Entry 2HUM (X-ray diffraction, 2.35 A resolution); this record covers chains A and B.

Chain A (and B):
Molecule: Lysozyme
Organism: Enterobacteria phage T4
Notes: EC 3.2.1.17; chain B of this document is another copy of the same molecule, construct and numbering; everything in this record applies to it too
Reference sequence: P00720 (LYS_BPT4); residue numbers follow UniProt; this construct covers 1-164
Amino-acid sequence (164 residues; row label = number of the first residue in the row):
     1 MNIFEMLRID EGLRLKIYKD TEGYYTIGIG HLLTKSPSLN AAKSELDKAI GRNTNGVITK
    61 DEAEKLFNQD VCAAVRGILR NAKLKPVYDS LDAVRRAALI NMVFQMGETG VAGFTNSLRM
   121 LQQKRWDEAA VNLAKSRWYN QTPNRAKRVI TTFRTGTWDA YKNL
Differences from the reference sequence: engineered mutation T54 (Cys in P00720), C72 (Asp in P00720), A97 (Cys in P00720)
Swiss-Prot annotation at these positions:
  - active site (Proton donor/acceptor): E11, D20
  - binding site (substrate): L32, F104, S117, N132

Chain A / chain B interface:
Cross-chain cystine bridges: C72(A)-C72(B)
Residue-residue contacts (29; chain A residue first):
  N2(A) with L79(B)
  F4(A) with C72(B), hydrophobic; V75(B), hydrophobic; R76(B); L79(B), hydrophobic
  K48(A) with G51(B)
  G51(A) with K48(B)
  E64(A) with R76(B), salt bridge; R80(B), salt bridge
  K65(A) with Q69(B)
  N68(A) with N68(B); Q69(B); C72(B); A73(B); R76(B)
  Q69(A) with K65(B); N68(B); Q69(B)
  C72(A) with F4(B), hydrophobic; N68(B); C72(B), disulfide
  A73(A) with N68(B)
  V75(A) with F4(B), hydrophobic
  R76(A) with F4(B); E64(B); F67(B)
  L79(A) with N2(B); F4(B), hydrophobic
  R80(A) with E64(B), salt bridge
Other interface residues (no listed pair), chain A (18 interface residues in all): E5, K60, F67, V71
Other interface residues (no listed pair), chain B (16 interface residues in all): V71

Summary:
18 residues of chain A face 16 of chain B across their interface; the contacts include 1 disulfide bond and 3
salt bridges. Among the polar pairs are E64(A)-R76(B) and E64(A)-R80(B). From UniProt: active-site residues
E11(A) and D20(A) and 4 substrate-binding residues on chain A.
Both chains are Lysozyme (Enterobacteria phage T4). Entry 2HUM (Crystal structure of T4 Lysozyme D72C
synthetic dimer) was determined by X-ray diffraction together with 2HUL from the same study.
